Entry 7OV8 (X-ray diffraction, 2.30 A resolution); this record covers chain A.

[Chain A]
Molecule: Tartrate-resistant acid phosphatase type 5
Organism: Sus scrofa
Notes: EC 3.1.3.2
UniProtKB: P09889 (PPA5_PIG); residues -26 to 304 here correspond to UniProt positions 1-331 (UniProt number = residue number + 27)
Amino-acid sequence (331 residues; numbered -26 to 304; the number before each row is that of its first residue; numbers below 1 keep their minus sign (Met-26 is residue -26)):
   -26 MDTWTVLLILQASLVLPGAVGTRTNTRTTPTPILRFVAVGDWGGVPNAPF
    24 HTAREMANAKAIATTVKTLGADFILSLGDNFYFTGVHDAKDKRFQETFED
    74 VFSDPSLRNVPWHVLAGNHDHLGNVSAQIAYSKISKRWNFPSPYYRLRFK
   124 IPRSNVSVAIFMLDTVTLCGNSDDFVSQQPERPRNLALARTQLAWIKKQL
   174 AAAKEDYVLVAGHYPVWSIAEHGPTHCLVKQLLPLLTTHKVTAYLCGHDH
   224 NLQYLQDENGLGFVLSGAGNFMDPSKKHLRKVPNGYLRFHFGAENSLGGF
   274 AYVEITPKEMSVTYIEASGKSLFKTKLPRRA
Unresolved in the structure: -26 to 1
Construct notes: conflict Thr2 (Ala29 in P09889)
Swiss-Prot annotation at these positions:
  - binding site (Fe cation): Asp14, Asp52, Tyr55, Asn91, His186, His221, His223
  - glycosylation (N-linked (GlcNAc...) asparagine): Asn97, Asn128
Cystine bridges: Cys142-Cys200
Covalently attached groups: N-acetylglucosamine (NAG) linked to Asn97
Ion coordination: Fe ion site 1: Asp14, Asp52, Tyr55, His223 (together with phosphate ion); Na+ site 1: Thr37 (together with EPE); Fe ion site 2: Asp52, Asn91, His186, His221 (together with phosphate ion); Na+ site 2: Ser105, Ser108, Lys109, Trp111

[Summary]
N-acetylglucosamine is covalently linked to Asn97. Asp14, Asp52, Tyr55 and His223 form the Fe ion site 1. The
Fe ion site 2 is built by Asp52, Asn91, His186 and His221. UniProt lists 7 Fe cation-binding residues.
Chain A is Tartrate-resistant acid phosphatase type 5 (Sus scrofa); the structure, Crystal structure of pig
purple acid phosphatase in complex with 4-(2-hydroxyethyl)-1-piperazineethanesulfonic acid (HEPES) and
glycerol, was determined by X-ray diffraction together with 7OV2 and 7OV3 from the same study.
